6AQU - chains A and B; structure by X-ray diffraction, 2.60 A resolution.

[Chain A (and B)]
Molecule: Purine nucleoside phosphorylase
Source organism: Plasmodium falciparum
Notes: EC 2.4.2.1; chain B of this document is another copy of the same molecule, construct and numbering; everything in this record applies to it too
Reference sequence: Q8T9Z7 (Q8T9Z7_PLAFA); residue numbers follow UniProt; this construct covers 1-245
Amino-acid sequence (247 residues; numbered -1 to 245; the number before each row is that of its first residue; numbers below 1 keep their minus sign (Gly-1 is residue -1)):
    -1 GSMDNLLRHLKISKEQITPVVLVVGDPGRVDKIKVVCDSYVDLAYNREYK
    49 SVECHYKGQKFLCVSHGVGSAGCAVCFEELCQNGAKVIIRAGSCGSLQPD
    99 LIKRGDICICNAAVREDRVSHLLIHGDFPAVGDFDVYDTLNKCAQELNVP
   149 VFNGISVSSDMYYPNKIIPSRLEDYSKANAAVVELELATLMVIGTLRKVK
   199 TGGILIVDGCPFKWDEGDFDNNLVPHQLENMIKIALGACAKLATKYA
Not modelled in the structure: -1 to 2, 67-69, 161-167, 210-223 (chain B: -1 to 2, 160-166, 210-222)
Construct notes: expression tag (-1 to 0); engineered mutation Leu183 (Met in Q8T9Z7)

[Chain A / chain B interface]
Pairs across the interface (62):
  Asn109(A) - Val129(B)
  Asn109(A) - Phe132(B)
  Ala110(A) - Val129(B)  hydrophobic
  Ala111(A) - Pro127(B)
  Val112(A) - Asp125(B)
  Val112(A) - Phe126(B)
  Val112(A) - Pro127(B)
  Arg113(A) - Asp125(B)  hydrogen bond (backbone-backbone)
  Glu114(A) - Asp125(B)
  His119(A) - Asp125(B)  salt bridge
  Ile122(A) - Tyr173(B)  hydrophobic
  Ile122(A) - Ala176(B)  hydrophobic
  His123(A) - Arg169(B)  hydrogen bond
  His123(A) - Asp172(B)  salt bridge
  His123(A) - Tyr173(B)
  Gly124(A) - Gly124(B)
  Asp125(A) - Ala111(B)
  Asp125(A) - Val112(B)
  Asp125(A) - Arg113(B)  hydrogen bond (backbone-backbone)
  Asp125(A) - Glu114(B)
  Asp125(A) - His119(B)  salt bridge
  Asp125(A) - Arg169(B)  salt bridge
  Asp125(A) - Tyr173(B)
  Phe126(A) - Val112(B)
  Phe126(A) - Ile153(B)  hydrophobic
  Phe126(A) - Tyr173(B)  hydrophobic
  Phe126(A) - Ala176(B)
  Pro127(A) - Ala110(B)  hydrophobic
  Pro127(A) - Ala111(B)
  Pro127(A) - Val112(B)
  Pro127(A) - Ala128(B)
  Pro127(A) - Ile153(B)  hydrophobic
  Val129(A) - Asn109(B)
  Val129(A) - Ala110(B)  hydrophobic
  Val129(A) - Val129(B)  hydrophobic
  Val129(A) - Phe132(B)  hydrophobic
  Gly130(A) - Phe132(B)
  Asp131(A) - Phe132(B)
  Phe132(A) - Phe132(B)  hydrophobic
  Phe132(A) - Tyr135(B)  hydrophobic
  Phe132(A) - Asp136(B)
  Tyr135(A) - Phe132(B)  hydrophobic
  Ile153(A) - Thr193(B)
  Arg169(A) - His123(B)
  Arg169(A) - Asp125(B)  salt bridge
  Asp172(A) - His123(B)  salt bridge
  Tyr173(A) - Ile122(B)  hydrophobic
  Tyr173(A) - His123(B)
  Tyr173(A) - Asp125(B)
  Tyr173(A) - Phe126(B)  hydrophobic
  Ala176(A) - Ile122(B)  hydrophobic
  Ala176(A) - Phe126(B)
  Ala176(A) - Thr193(B)
  Ala176(A) - Leu194(B)  hydrophobic
  Asn177(A) - Thr193(B)  hydrogen bond (side chain-backbone)
  Asn177(A) - Leu194(B)  hydrogen bond (side chain-backbone)
  Asn177(A) - Lys196(B)
  Thr193(A) - Ile153(B)
  Thr193(A) - Asn177(B)  hydrogen bond (backbone-side chain)
  Leu194(A) - Ala176(B)  hydrophobic
  Leu194(A) - Asn177(B)  hydrogen bond (backbone-side chain)
  Lys196(A) - Asn177(B)
Also at the interface, not in a pair above, chain A (28 interface residues in all): Ala128
Also at the interface, not in a pair above, chain B (29 interface residues in all): Gly130, Arg195

[Summary]
Chain A and chain B form an interface of 28 and 29 residues respectively, with 7 hydrogen bonds and 6 salt
bridges. Polar pairs include His119(A)-Asp125(B), His123(A)-Asp172(B) and Asp125(A)-Arg169(B).
Both chains are Purine nucleoside phosphorylase (Plasmodium falciparum). Entry 6AQU (Crystal Structure of
Plasmodium falciparum purine nucleoside phosphorylase: The M183L mutant) was determined by X-ray diffraction,
deposited together with 6AQS.
